6XXD - chains A and L of the 16 polymer chains in the assembly; structure by electron microscopy, 3.22 A resolution.

[Chain A (and L)]
Name: PilA
Organism: Thermus thermophilus (strain HB27 / ATCC BAA-163 / DSM 7039)
Notes: chain L of this document is another copy of the same molecule, construct and numbering; everything in this record applies to it too
UniProt: Q72JC0 (Q72JC0_THET2); residues 1-125 here correspond to UniProt positions 7-131 (UniProt number = residue number + 6)
Sequence (125 residues; each row starts with the number of its first residue):
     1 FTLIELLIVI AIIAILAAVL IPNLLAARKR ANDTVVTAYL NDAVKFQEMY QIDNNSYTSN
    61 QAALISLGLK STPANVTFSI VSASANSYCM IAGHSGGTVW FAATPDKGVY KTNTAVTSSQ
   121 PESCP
Disulfides: Cys89-Cys124
Curated features (UniProtKB/Swiss-Prot):
  - modified residue: Phe1 (N-methylphenylalanine)
From the paper describing this entry:
  - contacts within the chain: Asp42-Lys45 (salt bridge), Lys107-Pro125
  - self-association interface (contacts with another copy of this molecule); pairs are residue here / residue on that copy: Glu48-Arg28 (salt bridge)
  - post-translational modification sites: Ser59, Ser66, Ser71

[Interface between chain A and chain L]
Contacting residue pairs - 23 pairs, chain A then chain L:
  Ile10(A) with Arg30(L); Thr34(L)
  Ala17(A) with Thr37(L)
  Ile21(A) with Asn41(L)
  Asn23(A) with Pro105(L); Asp106(L), hydrogen bond (side chain-backbone)
  Leu24(A) with Val44(L), hydrophobic; Glu48(L); Tyr88(L); Pro105(L), hydrogen bond (backbone-backbone)
  Leu25(A) with Asn86(L); Pro105(L); Asp106(L)
  Arg28(A) with Glu48(L), salt bridge; Gln51(L); Tyr57(L)
  Asn32(A) with Asn86(L)
  Ala74(A) with Asn55(L)
  Asn75(A) with Asn55(L), hydrogen bond (side chain-backbone); Ala85(L)
  His94(A) with Asn86(L)
  Ser95(A) with Asn86(L), hydrogen bond
  Gly96(A) with Asn86(L)
Interface residues without a listed pair, chain A (17 interface residues in all): Leu3, Leu7, Ile13, Pro22
Interface residues without a listed pair, chain L (17 interface residues in all): Pro22, Ala27, Gly108

[Overview]
The chain A/chain L interface involves 17 residues from each chain, with 4 hydrogen bonds and 1 salt bridge.
Polar pairs include Arg28(A)-Glu48(L), Asn23(A)-Asp106(L) and Asn75(A)-Asn55(L). From the paper: modification
sites Ser59(A), Ser66(A) and Ser71(A); a self-association interface involving Glu48(A).
Chain A and chain L are both PilA (Thermus thermophilus (strain HB27 / ATCC BAA-163 / DSM 7039)); the
structure, CryoEM structure of the type IV pilin PilA4 from Thermus thermophilus, was determined by electron
microscopy (same publication as 6XXE).
